2O01 - chains B and G of the 17 polymer chains in the assembly; structure by X-ray diffraction, 3.40 A resolution.

Chain B:
Protein: Photosystem I P700 chlorophyll a apoprotein A2
Organism: Pisum sativum
UniProt: P05311 (PSAB_PEA); residue numbers follow UniProt; this construct covers 2-733
Chain sequence (732 residues; row label = number of the first residue in the row):
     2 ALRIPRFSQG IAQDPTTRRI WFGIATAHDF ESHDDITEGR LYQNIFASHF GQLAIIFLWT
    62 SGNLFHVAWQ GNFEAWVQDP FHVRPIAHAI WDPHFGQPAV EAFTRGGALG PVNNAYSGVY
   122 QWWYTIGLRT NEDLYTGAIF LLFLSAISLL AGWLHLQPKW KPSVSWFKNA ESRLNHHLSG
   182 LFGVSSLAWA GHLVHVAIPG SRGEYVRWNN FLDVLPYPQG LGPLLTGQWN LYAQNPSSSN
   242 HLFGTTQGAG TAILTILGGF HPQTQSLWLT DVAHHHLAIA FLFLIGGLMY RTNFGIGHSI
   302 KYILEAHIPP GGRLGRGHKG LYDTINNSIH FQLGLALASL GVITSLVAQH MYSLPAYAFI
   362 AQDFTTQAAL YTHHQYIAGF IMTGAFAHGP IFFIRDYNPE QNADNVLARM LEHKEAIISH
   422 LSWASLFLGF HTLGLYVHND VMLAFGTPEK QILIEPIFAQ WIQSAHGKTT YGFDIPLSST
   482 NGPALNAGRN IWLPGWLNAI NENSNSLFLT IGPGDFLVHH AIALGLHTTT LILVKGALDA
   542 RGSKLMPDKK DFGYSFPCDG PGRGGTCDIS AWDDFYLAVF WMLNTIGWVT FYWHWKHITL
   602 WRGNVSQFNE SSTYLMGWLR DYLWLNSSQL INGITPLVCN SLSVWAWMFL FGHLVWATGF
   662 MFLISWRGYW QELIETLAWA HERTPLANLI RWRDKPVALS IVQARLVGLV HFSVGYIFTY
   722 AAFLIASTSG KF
Differences from the reference sequence: conflict Ala147 (Phe in P05311)
Curated features (UniProtKB/Swiss-Prot):
  - binding site ([4Fe-4S] cluster): Cys559, Cys568
  - binding site (chlorophyll a): His654, Met662, Tyr670
  - binding site (phylloquinone): Trp671
Bound ions: chlorophyll a Mg (7 sites), coordinated by Asp93, His193, His275, His277, His308, His414, His654; 4Fe-4S cluster Fe: Cys559, Asp560, Gly561, Cys568 (shared with 1 residue of chain A)
Small-molecule neighbours:
  - beta-carotene (BCR): Trp648, Met649, Phe652, Phe719
  - chlorophyll a (CLA), molecule 1: Phe8, Ile25, Ala28, His29
  - chlorophyll a (CLA), molecule 2: Thr18, Ile21, Trp22, Ile675, Ala679, His682, Ile691, Trp693, Arg694, Asp695, Pro697, Val698
  - chlorophyll a (CLA), molecule 3: His29, Ile46, Ser49, His50, Gln53, Leu54, Ile330, His331, Gln333, Leu334, Ala337, Leu341
  - chlorophyll a (CLA), molecule 4: His29, Ile57, Trp60, Ile382
  - chlorophyll a (CLA), molecule 5: His29, Leu334, Leu338, Phe381, Thr384, Gly385, His389, Phe576
  - chlorophyll a (CLA), molecule 6: Phe47, Phe51, Ile148, Leu151, Ala152, Leu155, His156, Trp161, Lys162, Trp167
  - chlorophyll a (CLA), molecule 7: His50, Leu54, Arg174, His177, His178, Leu182
  - chlorophyll a (CLA), molecule 8: Leu54, Ile57, Phe58, Leu182
  - chlorophyll a (CLA), molecule 9: Leu59, Gly63, Asn64, Phe66, His67, Trp70, His89, Ala90, Trp92
  - chlorophyll a (CLA), molecule 10: Trp60, Tyr117, Ser118, Ala369, Ala370, Leu371, Thr373, His374, Tyr377, Ile378, Ile718, Phe719, Ala722, Ile726
  - chlorophyll a (CLA), molecule 11: Trp60, Ser118, Gly119, Val120, Trp123, Leu341, Ile344, Thr345, Val348, Met352, Tyr358, Leu371, His374, His375, Ile378, Ile382
  - chlorophyll a (CLA), molecule 12: Asn64, His67, Ala88, His89, Asn114, Asn115, Ala116, Tyr117, Ser118, Val645, Trp646, Met649
  - chlorophyll a (CLA), molecule 13: Ile91, Asp93, His95, Phe96, Val645, Trp648
  - chlorophyll a (CLA), molecule 14: Trp123, Thr126, Ile127, Leu182, Phe183, Ser186, Ser187, Trp190, Leu194, Val273, His276, His277, Ile280, Leu347, Val348, His351, Met352, Ala357, Tyr358
  - chlorophyll a (CLA), molecule 15: Ile127, Ala189, Trp190, His193, His196, Val197, Arg208, Trp209, Phe212
  - chlorophyll a (CLA), molecule 16: Trp167, Asn170, Ser173, His177, Thr293, Asn294, Phe295
  - chlorophyll a (CLA), molecule 17: Ala171, Glu172, Arg174, Leu175, His178, Leu179, Phe183, Ile301, Tyr323, Ile326, Asn327, Leu336, Ala337, Leu341
  - chlorophyll a (CLA), molecule 18: Leu175, Phe183, Leu283, Phe284, Ile286, Gly287, Met290, Tyr291, Ile301, Ile304
  - chlorophyll a (CLA), molecule 19: Asn176, Ile286, Gly287, Gly288, Leu289, Met290, Tyr291, Ile297, Gly298, His299
  - chlorophyll a (CLA), molecule 20: His177, Val185, Leu289, Tyr291, Arg292, Thr293, Phe295, Ile297
  - chlorophyll a (CLA), molecule 21: Leu188, Val195, His196, Phe212, Leu213, Leu216, Pro217, Tyr218, Gly221, Leu222, Leu225, Tyr233, Ile254, Leu255, Leu278
  - chlorophyll a (CLA), molecule 22: Trp230, Asn231, Leu255, His275, Leu278, Ala279, Phe282, Trp493
  - chlorophyll a (CLA), molecule 23: Ile257, Leu268, Val273, His275, His276, Ala279, Ile280, Leu283, His351, Leu355, Trp497
  - chlorophyll a (CLA), molecule 24: His299, Tyr303, Ile304, Ala307, His308, Pro310, Pro311
  - chlorophyll a (CLA), molecule 25: Ile304, Leu305, His308, Pro310, Pro311, Arg317, His319, Leu322, Val407, Leu408, Met411
  - chlorophyll a (CLA), molecule 26: Pro310, Pro311, Gly312, Gly313, Arg314
  - chlorophyll a (CLA), molecule 27: Arg317, Val407, Arg410, Met411, His414, Ile418, His421
  - chlorophyll a (CLA), molecule 28: Ala339, Ser340, Phe387, Met411, Val535
  - chlorophyll a (CLA), molecule 29: Val343, Ser346, Leu347, Gln350, Gln376, Met383, Phe387, Leu527, Thr530, Thr531, Met583, Thr586
  - chlorophyll a (CLA), molecule 30: Leu347, Gln350, His351, Ser354, Leu355, Phe509
  - chlorophyll a (CLA), molecule 31: Gln350, Tyr353, Phe459, Ala460, Gln461, Ile463, Gln464, His467, Phe509, Leu510, Ile512, His520, Ile523, Val590, Tyr593, Trp594, His598
  - chlorophyll a (CLA), molecule 32: Ile418, His421, Leu422, Ala524, Leu527, His528
  - chlorophyll a (CLA), molecule 33: Ser420, His421, Ser423, Trp424, Leu427
  - chlorophyll a (CLA), molecule 34: Trp424, Leu427, Phe428, Phe431, His432
  - chlorophyll a (CLA), molecule 35: Ser426, Leu427, Leu429, Gly430, Phe431, Thr529, Leu532, Ile533, Leu578, Phe581, Trp582
  - chlorophyll a (CLA), molecule 36: Phe428, Leu429, Ile455, Pro457, Ile458, Phe459, Ala460, Phe517, His520, His521, Ala524, His528
  - chlorophyll a (CLA), molecule 37: Leu434, Val438, Phe581, Trp582, Asn585, Trp589, Leu616, Leu620
  - chlorophyll a (CLA), molecule 38: Gly435, Leu436, Val438, His439, Val442, Met443
  - chlorophyll a (CLA), molecule 39: Ile458, Phe459, Trp462
  - chlorophyll a (CLA), molecule 40: Trp462, Ile463, Ala466, His467, Leu478, Trp493, Leu494, Phe509
  - chlorophyll a (CLA), molecule 41: Leu478, Pro484, Ala485, Asn487, Ala488, Gly489, Ile492, Trp493
  - chlorophyll a (CLA), molecule 42: Ala488, Ile492, Trp493
  - chlorophyll a (CLA), molecule 43: Leu620, Leu624, Trp625
  - chlorophyll a (CLA), molecule 44: Leu624, Phe650, His654, Trp657, Gly716, Tyr717, Phe719, Thr720, Tyr721, Phe724
  - chlorophyll a (CLA), molecule 45: Trp648, Leu651, Phe652, His654, Leu655, Ala658
  - chlorophyll a (CLA), molecule 46: Phe652, Leu655, Val656, Thr659, Met662, Phe663, Val708, Val711, His712
  - chlorophyll a (CLA), molecule 47: Leu655, Ala658, Thr659, Phe661, Met662, Tyr670, Trp671, Leu674
  - chlorophyll a (CLA), molecule 48: Leu678, Ala681, His682, Thr685
  - chlorophyll a (CLA), molecule 49: Ala681, Thr685, Pro686
  - phylloquinone (PQN): Met662, Phe663, Ser666, Trp667, Arg668, Trp671, Ala699, Leu700, Ala705
  - 4Fe-4S cluster (SF4): Cys559, Asp560, Gly561, Pro562, Thr567, Cys568, Trp667, Ile702
What the authors report for this chain:
  - binding site for chlorophyll a: His439
  - binding site for beta-carotene: Trp648, Phe652, Phe719

Chain G:
Protein: Photosystem I reaction center subunit V, chloroplast
Organism: Spinacia oleracea
UniProt: P12357 (PSAG_SPIOL); residues 4-98 here correspond to UniProt positions 73-167 (UniProt number = residue number + 69)
Chain sequence (95 residues; numbered 4 to 98; the number before each row is that of its first residue):
     4 PSLVISLSTG LSLFLGRFVF FNFQRENMAK QVPEQNGMSH FEAGDTRAKE YVSLLKSNDP
    64 VGFNIVDVLA WGSIGHIVAY YILATASNGY DPSFF
Small-molecule neighbours:
  - chlorophyll a (CLA), molecule 1: Pro4, Ser5, Leu6
  - chlorophyll a (CLA), molecule 2: Leu18, Phe21, Val22
  - chlorophyll a (CLA), molecule 3: Glu37, Gln38, Asn39, Met41

How chain B and chain G interact:
Pairs across the interface (21; chain B residue first):
  Ser166(B) - Met41(G)
  Ser166(B) - Ala46(G)
  Trp167(B) - Met41(G)
  Lys169(B) - Glu45(G)  salt bridge
  Thr227(B) - Phe97(G)  hydrogen bond (side chain-backbone)
  Gly228(B) - Val7(G)
  Gln229(B) - Phe98(G)
  Trp230(B) - Val7(G)  hydrophobic
  Leu289(B) - Phe21(G)  hydrophobic
  Arg292(B) - Glu37(G)  salt bridge
  Arg292(B) - Lys52(G)
  Asn294(B) - Pro36(G)
  Asn294(B) - Glu37(G)  hydrogen bond (backbone-side chain)
  Asn294(B) - Gln38(G)  hydrogen bond (side chain-backbone)
  Tyr303(B) - Lys52(G)
  Glu306(B) - Arg50(G)  salt bridge
  Tyr323(B) - Phe44(G)
  Tyr323(B) - Thr49(G)
  Asp324(B) - Glu45(G)
  Asp324(B) - Thr49(G)
  Asn328(B) - Glu45(G)  hydrogen bond
Also at the interface, not in a pair above, chain B (21 interface residues in all): Asn170, Asn231, Phe282, Thr293, Phe295, Ser300
Also at the interface, not in a pair above, chain G (20 interface residues in all): Ser5, Leu14, Ala32, Val35, His43, Ala51
Interface features reported in the paper:
  - specific contacts: Glu306(B)-Arg50(G) (salt bridge)
  - interface residues, chain G: Lys52(G)

Summary:
Chain B and chain G form an interface of 21 and 20 residues respectively; the contacts include 4 hydrogen
bonds and 3 salt bridges. Polar pairs include Lys169(B)-Glu45(G), Arg292(B)-Glu37(G) and Glu306(B)-Arg50(G).
The authors report a salt bridge between Glu306(B) and Arg50(G). From the paper: a binding site for
beta-carotene at Trp648(B), Phe652(B) and Phe719(B); a binding site for chlorophyll a at His439(B).
Here chain B is Photosystem I P700 chlorophyll a apoprotein A2 (Pisum sativum) and chain G is Photosystem I
reaction center subunit V, chloroplast (Spinacia oleracea). Entry 2O01 (The Structure of a plant photosystem I
supercomplex at 3.4 Angstrom resolution) was determined by X-ray diffraction.
